PDB entry 2OIC | X-ray diffraction, 2.40 A resolution | chain A

== Chain A ==
Molecule: Interleukin-1 receptor-associated kinase 4
From: Homo sapiens
Notes: EC 2.7.11.1; fragment: kinase domain
Reference sequence: Q9NWZ3 (IRAK4_HUMAN); residues 160-460 here = UniProt positions 160-460
Chain sequence (301 residues; row label = number of the first residue in the row):
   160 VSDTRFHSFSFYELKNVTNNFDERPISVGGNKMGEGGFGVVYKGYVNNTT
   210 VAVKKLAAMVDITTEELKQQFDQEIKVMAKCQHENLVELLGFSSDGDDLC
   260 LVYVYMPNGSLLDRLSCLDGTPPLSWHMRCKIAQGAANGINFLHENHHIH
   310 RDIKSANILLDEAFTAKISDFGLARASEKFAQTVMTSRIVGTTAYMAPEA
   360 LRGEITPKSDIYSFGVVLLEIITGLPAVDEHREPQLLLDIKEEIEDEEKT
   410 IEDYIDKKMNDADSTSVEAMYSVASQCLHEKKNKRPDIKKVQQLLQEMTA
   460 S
Not modelled in the structure: 160-162, 216-226, 336-341, 459-460
Modified positions: T342 (phosphothreonine; TPO); T345 (phosphothreonine; TPO); S346 (phosphoserine; SEP)
Sequence notes: modified residue (342, 345-346)
Small-molecule neighbours: staurosporine (STU): M192, G193, E194, G195, V200, A211, K213, Y262, V263, Y264, M265, G268, A315, N316, L318, S328, D329
Swiss-Prot annotation at these positions:
  - active site: D311 (Proton acceptor)
  - binding site (ATP): M192 to V200, K213, K313 to N316, D329
  - modified residue: T342 (Phosphothreonine), T345 (Phosphothreonine), S346 (Phosphoserine)
  - natural variant: G298 (G298D: In IMD67)
  - mutagenesis: K213 (K213A: Loss of kinase activity)

== In short ==
Bound to chain A: staurosporine. UniProt lists active-site residue D311, 15 ATP-binding residues and one
mutagenesis site.
Chain A is Interleukin-1 receptor-associated kinase 4 (Homo sapiens); the structure, Crystal structure of
IRAK4 kinase domain complexed with staurosporine, was determined by X-ray diffraction, deposited together with
2OIB and 2OID.
